PDB entry 1YIK | X-ray diffraction, 1.75 A resolution | chain A

== Chain A ==
Molecule: Lysozyme C
From: Gallus gallus
Notes: EC 3.2.1.17
UniProt: P00698 (LYSC_CHICK); residues 1-129 here correspond to UniProt positions 19-147 (UniProt number = residue number + 18)
Amino-acid sequence (129 residues; numbered 1 to 129; the number before each row is that of its first residue):
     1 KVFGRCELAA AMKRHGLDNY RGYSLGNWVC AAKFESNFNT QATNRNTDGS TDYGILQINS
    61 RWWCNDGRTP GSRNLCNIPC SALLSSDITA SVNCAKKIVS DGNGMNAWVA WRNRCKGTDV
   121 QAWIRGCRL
Cystine bridges: Cys-6/Cys-127, Cys-30/Cys-115, Cys-64/Cys-80, Cys-76/Cys-94
Bound ions: Na+: Ser-60, Cys-64, Ser-72, Arg-73
Residues lining bound ligands:
  - 1,4,8,11-tetraaza-cyclotetradecane cu(II) (MM1), molecule 1: Arg-5, Ala-122, Trp-123
  - 1,4,8,11-tetraaza-cyclotetradecane cu(II) (MM1), molecule 2: Trp-62, Trp-63, Leu-75, Asp-101
Swiss-Prot annotation at these positions:
  - active site: Glu-35, Asp-52
  - binding site (substrate): Asp-101
From the paper describing this entry:
  - binding site for 1,4,8,11-tetraaza-cyclotetradecane cu(II): Trp-62, Trp-63, Asp-101, Gly-117, Trp-123

== In short ==
Ligands of chain A: 1,4,8,11-tetraaza-cyclotetradecane cu(II). The Na+ site is built by Ser-60, Cys-64, Ser-72
and Arg-73. UniProt lists active-site residues Glu-35 and Asp-52 and substrate-binding residue Asp-101. The
paper reports a binding site for 1,4,8,11-tetraaza-cyclotetradecane cu(II) at Trp-62, Trp-63 and Asp-101 among
others.
Chain A is Lysozyme C (Gallus gallus); the structure, Structure of Hen egg white lysozyme soaked with
Cu-cyclam, was determined by X-ray diffraction (same publication as 1YIL).
